Entry 2DD4 (X-ray diffraction, 2.06 A resolution); this record covers chains J and K of the 12 polymer chains in the assembly.

[Chain J]
Name: Thiocyanate hydrolase alpha subunit
Source organism: Thiobacillus thioparus
Notes: EC 3.5.5.8
UniProtKB: O66187 (SCNA_THITI); residues 2-126 here correspond to UniProt positions 1-125 (UniProt number = residue number - 1)
Sequence (126 residues; numbered 1 to 126; the number before each row is that of its first residue):
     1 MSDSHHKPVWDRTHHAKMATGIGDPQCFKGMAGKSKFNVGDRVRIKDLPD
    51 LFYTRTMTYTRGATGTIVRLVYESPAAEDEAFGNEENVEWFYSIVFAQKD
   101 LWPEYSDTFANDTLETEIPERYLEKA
Disordered / not traced: 1-6
Construct notes: initiating methionine (1)

[Chain K]
Name: Thiocyanate hydrolase beta subunit
Source organism: Thiobacillus thioparus
Notes: EC 3.5.5.8
UniProtKB: O66186 (SCNB_THITI); residues 2-157 here correspond to UniProt positions 1-156 (UniProt number = residue number - 1)
Sequence (157 residues; each row starts with the number of its first residue):
     1 MSSSIREEVHRHLGTVALMQPALHQQTHAPAPTEITHTLFRAYTRVPHDV
    51 GGEADVPIEYHEKEEEIWELNTFATCECLAWRGVWTAEERRRKQNCDVGQ
   101 TVYLGMPYYGRWLLTAARILVDKQFVTLTELHNKIVEMRERVASGQGLGE
   151 YLPPKAK
Disordered / not traced: 1-2, 155-157
Construct notes: initiating methionine (1)

[How chain J and chain K interact]
Residue-residue contacts (34; chain J residue first):
  Lys-7(J) with Gln-124(K)
  Pro-8(J) with Gln-124(K)
  Trp-10(J) with Lys-123(K), hydrogen bond (side chain-backbone)
  Arg-12(J) with Arg-82(K); Gly-83(K); Val-84(K); Phe-125(K)
  Asp-47(J) with Arg-41(K), salt bridge
  Asp-50(J) with Val-46(K)
  Leu-51(J) with Thr-44(K)
  Tyr-53(J) with His-48(K); Glu-88(K), hydrogen bond; Arg-91(K); Arg-92(K); Cys-96(K), hydrophobic
  Thr-54(J) with Val-46(K); His-48(K), hydrogen bond (backbone-side chain)
  Arg-55(J) with His-48(K); Glu-88(K), salt bridge; Arg-91(K)
  Met-57(J) with Asp-49(K)
  Thr-58(J) with Asp-49(K), hydrogen bond
  Tyr-59(J) with Gly-51(K)
  Ala-77(J) with Glu-88(K)
  Glu-80(J) with Thr-86(K); Glu-88(K); Glu-89(K)
  Ala-81(J) with Glu-88(K); Glu-89(K); Arg-92(K), hydrogen bond (backbone-side chain)
  Phe-82(J) with Arg-92(K)
  Gly-83(J) with Glu-89(K)
  Glu-85(J) with Thr-86(K)
  Trp-102(J) with Gly-52(K)
Also at the interface, not in a pair above, chain J (23 interface residues in all): Asp-11, Phe-52, Arg-61

[Summary]
Chain J and chain K form an interface of 23 and 19 residues respectively, with 5 hydrogen bonds and 2 salt
bridges. Polar pairs include Asp-47(J)/Arg-41(K), Arg-55(J)/Glu-88(K) and Trp-10(J)/Lys-123(K).
Here chain J is Thiocyanate hydrolase alpha subunit and chain K is Thiocyanate hydrolase beta subunit, both
from Thiobacillus thioparus. Entry 2DD4 (Thiocyanate hydrolase (SCNase) from Thiobacillus thioparus
recombinant apo-enzyme) was determined by X-ray diffraction together with 2DD5 from the same study.
